PDB entry 6HVU | X-ray diffraction, 2.90 A resolution | chains M and b of the 28 polymer chains in the assembly

# Chain M
Protein: Proteasome subunit beta type-7
Source organism: Saccharomyces cerevisiae S288C
Notes: EC 3.4.25.1
UniProt: P30657 (PSB7_YEAST); residues -12 to 233 here correspond to UniProt positions 21-266 (UniProt number = residue number + 33)
Chain sequence (246 residues; row label = number of the first residue in the row; numbers below 1 keep their minus sign (Thr-12 is residue -12)):
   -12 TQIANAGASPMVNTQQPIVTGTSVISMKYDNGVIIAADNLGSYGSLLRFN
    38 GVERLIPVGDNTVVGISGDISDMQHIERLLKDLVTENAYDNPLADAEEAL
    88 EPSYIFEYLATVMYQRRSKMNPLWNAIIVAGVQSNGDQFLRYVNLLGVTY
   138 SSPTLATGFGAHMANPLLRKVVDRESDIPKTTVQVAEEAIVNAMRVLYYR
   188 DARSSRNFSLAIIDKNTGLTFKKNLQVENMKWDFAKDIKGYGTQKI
Not modelled in the structure: -12 to 0

# Chain b
Protein: Proteasome subunit beta type-1
Source organism: Saccharomyces cerevisiae S288C
Notes: EC 3.4.25.1
UniProt: P38624 (PSB1_YEAST); residues 1-196 here correspond to UniProt positions 20-215 (UniProt number = residue number + 19)
Chain sequence (196 residues; numbered 1 to 196; the number before each row is that of its first residue):
     1 TSIMAVTFKDGVILGADSRTTTGAYIANRVTDKLTRVHDKIWCCRSGSAA
    51 DTQAIADIVQYHLELYTSQYGTPSTETAASVFKELCYENKDNLTAGIIVA
   101 GYDDKNKGEVYTIPLGGSVHKLPYAIAGSGSTFIYGYCDKNFRENMSKEE
   151 TVDFIKHSLSQAIKWDGSSGGVIRMVVLTAAGVERLIFYPDEYEQL
Swiss-Prot annotation at these positions:
  - active site: Thr1 (Nucleophile)

# How chain M and chain b interact
Residue-residue contacts (62):
  Ser32(M) - Trp165(b)
  Ser32(M) - Asp166(b)
  Ser32(M) - Gly167(b)  hydrogen bond (backbone-backbone)
  Leu33(M) - Phe133(b)  hydrophobic
  Leu33(M) - Trp165(b)
  Leu34(M) - Lys164(b)
  Leu34(M) - Trp165(b)  hydrogen bond (backbone-backbone)
  Leu34(M) - Gly167(b)
  Arg35(M) - Trp165(b)
  Asn37(M) - Trp165(b)
  Phe146(M) - Ala24(b)  hydrophobic
  Phe146(M) - Tyr25(b)
  Tyr185(M) - Glu194(b)  hydrogen bond
  Tyr186(M) - Ile26(b)
  Tyr186(M) - Arg29(b)
  Arg187(M) - Ala24(b)
  Arg187(M) - Tyr25(b)
  Arg187(M) - Ile26(b)  hydrogen bond (backbone-backbone)
  Arg187(M) - Ala27(b)  hydrogen bond (side chain-backbone)
  Arg187(M) - Asn28(b)
  Arg187(M) - Arg29(b)
  Asp188(M) - Ala24(b)
  Asp188(M) - Ile26(b)
  Ala189(M) - Arg19(b)
  Ala189(M) - Thr21(b)
  Ala189(M) - Ala24(b)  hydrogen bond (backbone-backbone)
  Ala189(M) - Ile26(b)
  Ala189(M) - Gly167(b)
  Arg190(M) - Ala24(b)
  Arg193(M) - Asp191(b)  salt bridge
  Arg193(M) - Glu194(b)  salt bridge
  Lys218(M) - Arg29(b)  hydrogen bond (backbone-side chain)
  Trp219(M) - Arg29(b)
  Trp219(M) - Gly171(b)
  Trp219(M) - Val172(b)  hydrophobic
  Trp219(M) - Tyr189(b)
  Trp219(M) - Pro190(b)
  Asp220(M) - Tyr189(b)
  Phe221(M) - Arg29(b)
  Phe221(M) - Val30(b)  hydrophobic
  Ala222(M) - Val30(b)  hydrophobic
  Ala222(M) - Arg174(b)  hydrogen bond (backbone-side chain)
  Ala222(M) - Ile187(b)
  Lys223(M) - Ile187(b)
  Lys223(M) - Tyr189(b)
  Ile225(M) - Val30(b)  hydrophobic
  Ile225(M) - Arg174(b)
  Lys226(M) - Asp32(b)
  Gly227(M) - Asp32(b)  hydrogen bond (backbone-side chain)
  Tyr228(M) - Thr35(b)
  Tyr228(M) - Arg45(b)
  Tyr228(M) - Gln53(b)  hydrogen bond (side chain-backbone)
  Tyr228(M) - Ala56(b)
  Tyr228(M) - Asp57(b)  hydrogen bond
  Gln231(M) - Asp32(b)
  Gln231(M) - Leu34(b)
  Gln231(M) - Thr35(b)
  Gln231(M) - Arg36(b)  hydrogen bond (side chain-backbone)
  Gln231(M) - Trp42(b)
  Gln231(M) - Arg185(b)
  Ile233(M) - Trp42(b)
  Ile233(M) - Arg185(b)  hydrogen bond (backbone-side chain)
Also at the interface, not in a pair above, chain M (27 interface residues in all): Met150, Met217
Also at the interface, not in a pair above, chain b (34 interface residues in all): Ile163, Ser168

# In short
27 residues of chain M and 34 residues of chain b are in contact, with 13 hydrogen bonds and 2 salt bridges.
Polar pairs include Arg193(M)-Asp191(b), Arg193(M)-Glu194(b) and Tyr185(M)-Glu194(b). UniProt lists
active-site residue Thr1(b) on chain b.
Here chain M is Proteasome subunit beta type-7 and chain b is Proteasome subunit beta type-1, both from
Saccharomyces cerevisiae S288C. Entry 6HVU (Yeast 20S proteasome with human beta2i (1-53) in complex with 29)
was determined by X-ray diffraction (same publication as 6HTB, 6HTC, 6HTD, 6HTP, 6HTR, 6HUB and 30 further
entries).
